Entry 7ZQE (electron microscopy, 2.55 A resolution); this record covers chain M.

[Chain M]
Molecule: Plastocyanin, chloroplastic
Organism: Chlamydomonas reinhardtii
UniProt: P18068 (PLAS_CHLRE); residues -46 to 98 here correspond to UniProt positions 1-145 (UniProt number = residue number + 47)
Chain sequence (145 residues; row label = number of the first residue in the row; numbers below 1 keep their minus sign (Met-46 is residue -46)):
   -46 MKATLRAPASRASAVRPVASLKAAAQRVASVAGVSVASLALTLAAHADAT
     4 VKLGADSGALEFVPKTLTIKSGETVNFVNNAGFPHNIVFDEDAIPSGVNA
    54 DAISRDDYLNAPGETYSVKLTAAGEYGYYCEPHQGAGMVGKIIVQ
Disordered / not traced: -46 to 0
Ion coordination: Cu ion: His38, Cys83, His86, Met91
Swiss-Prot annotation at these positions:
  - binding site (Cu cation): His38, Cys83, His86, Met91

[Overview]
The Cu ion site is built by His38, Cys83, His86 and Met91. UniProt lists 4 Cu cation-binding residues.
Chain M is Plastocyanin, chloroplastic (Chlamydomonas reinhardtii); the structure, Plastocyanin bound to PSI
of Chlamydomonas reinhardtii, was determined by electron microscopy.
